2INN - chains A and B of the 7 polymer chains in the assembly; structure by X-ray diffraction, 2.70 A resolution.

== Chain A (and B) ==
Protein: Phenol hydroxylase component phN
From: Pseudomonas stutzeri
Notes: chain B of this document is another copy of the same molecule, construct and numbering; everything in this record applies to it too
Reference sequence: Q84AQ2 (Q84AQ2_PSEST); residue numbers follow UniProt; this construct covers 1-511
Chain sequence (511 residues; row label = number of the first residue in the row):
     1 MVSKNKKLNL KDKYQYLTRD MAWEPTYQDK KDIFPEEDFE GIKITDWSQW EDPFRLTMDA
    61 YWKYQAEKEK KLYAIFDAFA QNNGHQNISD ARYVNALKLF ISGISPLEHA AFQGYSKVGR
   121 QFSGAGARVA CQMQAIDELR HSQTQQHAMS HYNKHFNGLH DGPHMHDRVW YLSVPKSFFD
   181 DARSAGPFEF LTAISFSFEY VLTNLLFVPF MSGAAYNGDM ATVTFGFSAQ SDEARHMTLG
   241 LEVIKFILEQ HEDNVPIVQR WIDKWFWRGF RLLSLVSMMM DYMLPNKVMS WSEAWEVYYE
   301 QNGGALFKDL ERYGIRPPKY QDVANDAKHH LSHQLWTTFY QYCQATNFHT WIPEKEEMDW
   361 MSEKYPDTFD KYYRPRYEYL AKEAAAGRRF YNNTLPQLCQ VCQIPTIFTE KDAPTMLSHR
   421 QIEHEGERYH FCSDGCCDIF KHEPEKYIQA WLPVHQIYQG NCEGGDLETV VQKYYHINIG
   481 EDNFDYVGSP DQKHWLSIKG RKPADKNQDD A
Unresolved in the structure: 1-3, 500-511 (chain B: 1-5, 499-511)
Sequence notes: modified residue (1, 21, 58, 133, 149, 165, 211, 220, 237, 278-280, 283, 289, 358, 361, 416); conflict Asp510 (Ala in Q84AQ2)
Modified positions: Mse1 (selenomethionine); Mse21, Mse58, Mse133, Mse149, Mse165, Mse211, Mse220, Mse237, Mse278, Mse279, Mse280, Mse283, Mse289, Mse358, Mse361, Mse416 (selenomethionine; parent Met)
Ion coordination: Fe ion site 1: Glu108, Glu138, His141; Fe ion site 2: Glu138, Glu199, Glu233, His236; Zn2+: Cys399, Cys402, Cys432, Cys436
What the authors report for this chain:
  - Fe ion coordination: Glu108, Glu138, His141, Glu199, Glu233, His236
  - contacts within the chain: Ser105-Glu108 (hydrogen bond), Tyr115-Glu199 (hydrogen bond), Gln134-Glu199 (hydrogen bond), Glu108-Gln145 (hydrogen bond), Gln134-Arg235 (water-mediated contact)
  - conformationally variable residues (side-chain flip): Ala193 to Leu202, Thr203, Asn204, Phe207, Phe225 to Ser231
  - specificity-determining residues: Leu107 (proposed by the authors, not directly observed)

== Chain A / chain B interface ==
Residue-residue contacts - 17 pairs, chain A then chain B:
  Glu67(A) with Lys70(B)
  Lys71(A) with Ala74(B)
  Ala74(A) with Lys71(B); Ile75(B)
  Ile75(A) with Ala74(B); Ala78(B), hydrophobic
  Ala78(A) with Ile75(B), hydrophobic
  Gln81(A) with Phe227(B)
  Asn82(A) with Mse220(B); Val223(B)
  Asn87(A) with Asn87(B)
  Mse220(A) with Ala78(B); Phe79(B); Asn82(B); Mse220(B)
  Val223(A) with Asn82(B)
  Phe227(A) with Gln81(B)
Interface residues without a listed pair, chain A (12 interface residues in all): Lys70
Interface residues without a listed pair, chain B (13 interface residues in all): Glu67

== In short ==
12 residues of chain A face 13 of chain B across their interface. Glu108(A), Glu138(A) and His141(A)
coordinate Fe ion site 1. Glu138(A), Glu199(A), Glu233(A) and His236(A) coordinate Fe ion site 2. The paper
reports Fe ion coordination by Glu108(A), Glu138(A) and His141(A) among others; the specificity determinant
Leu107(A).
Both chains are Phenol hydroxylase component phN (Pseudomonas stutzeri). Entry 2INN (Structure of the Phenol
Hydroxyalse-Regulatory Protein Complex) was determined by X-ray diffraction, deposited together with 2INP.
